PDB entry 6A5L | electron microscopy, 5.60 A resolution (low resolution: residue-level contacts below are approximate; hydrogen-bond / salt-bridge calls are withheld) | chains N and a of the 25 polymer chains in the assembly

[Chain N]
Molecule: 198-nt DNA strand
Sequence (198 nucleotides; numbered -125 to 72; the number before each row is that of its first residue; numbers below 1 keep their minus sign (DG-125 is residue -125)):
  -125 GCTTACGTCAGTCTGGCCATCTTTGTGTTTGGTGTGTTTGGGTGGTGGCC
   -75 GTTTTCGTTGTTTTTTTCTGTCTCGTGCCTGGTGTCTTGGGTGTAATCCC
   -25 CTTGGCGGTTAAAACGCGGGGGACAGCGCGTACGTGCGTTTAAGCGGTGC
    25 TAGAGCTGTCTACGACCAATTGAGCGGCCTCGGCACCGGGATTCTGAT
Unresolved in the structure: -125 to -54, -41 to -33

[Chain a]
Molecule: Histone H3.3
Organism: Homo sapiens
Reference sequence: P84243 (H33_HUMAN); residues 0-135 here correspond to UniProt positions 1-136 (UniProt number = residue number + 1)
Amino-acid sequence (139 residues; numbered -3 to 135; the number before each row is that of its first residue; numbers below 1 keep their minus sign (Gly-3 is residue -3)):
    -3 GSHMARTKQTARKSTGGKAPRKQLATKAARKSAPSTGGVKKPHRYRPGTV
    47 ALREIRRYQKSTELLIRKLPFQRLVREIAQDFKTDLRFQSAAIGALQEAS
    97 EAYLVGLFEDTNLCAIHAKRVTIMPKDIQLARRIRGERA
Unresolved in the structure: -3 to 37, 135
Differences from the reference sequence: expression tag (-3 to -1)
UniProt features mapped onto this chain:
  - site: Ser31 (Interaction with ZMYND11)
  - modified residue: Arg2 (Asymmetric dimethylarginine), Thr3 (Phosphothreonine), Lys4 (Allysine), Gln5 (5-glutamyl dopamine), Thr6 (Phosphothreonine), Arg8 (Citrulline), Lys9 (N6,N6,N6-trimethyllysine), Ser10 (ADP-ribosylserine), Thr11 (Phosphothreonine), Lys14 (N6-(2-hydroxyisobutyryl)lysine), Arg17 (Asymmetric dimethylarginine), Lys18 (N6-(2-hydroxyisobutyryl)lysine), Lys23 (N6-(2-hydroxyisobutyryl)lysine), Arg26 (Citrulline), Lys27 (N6,N6,N6-trimethyllysine), Ser28 (ADP-ribosylserine), Ser31 (Phosphoserine), Lys36 (N6,N6,N6-trimethyllysine), Lys37 (N6-methyllysine), Tyr41 (Phosphotyrosine) and 9 more in UniProt
  - lipidation: Lys18 (N6-decanoyllysine)

[Chain N / chain a interface]
Residue-residue contacts (12):
  DT9(N) with Pro43(a); Gly44(a); Val46(a)
  DG10(N) with Arg40(a)
  DA17(N) with Leu65(a); Pro66(a); Arg69(a)
  DG18(N) with Arg63(a); Lys64(a); Leu65(a)
  DA26(N) with Arg83(a)
  DG27(N) with Arg83(a)
Also at the interface, not in a pair above, chain N (7 interface residues in all): DG8
Also at the interface, not in a pair above, chain a (12 interface residues in all): Ala47, Asp81

[Overview]
7 residues of chain N face 12 of chain a across their interface.
Chain N is a 198-nt DNA strand and chain a is Histone H3.3 (Homo sapiens); the structure, RNA polymerase II
elongation complex stalled at SHL(-1) of the nucleosome, with foreign DNA, was determined by electron
microscopy together with 6A5O, 6A5P, 6A5R, 6A5T, 6A5U and 6INQ from the same study.
